9IVM - chains B and N of the 6 polymer chains in the assembly; structure by electron microscopy, 3.22 A resolution.

[Chain B]
Molecule: Guanine nucleotide-binding protein G(I)/G(S)/G(T) subunit beta-1
Source organism: Homo sapiens
UniProtKB: P62873 (GBB1_HUMAN); residues 2-340 here = UniProt positions 2-340
Sequence (345 residues; each row starts with the number of its first residue; numbers below 1 keep their minus sign (Met-4 is residue -4)):
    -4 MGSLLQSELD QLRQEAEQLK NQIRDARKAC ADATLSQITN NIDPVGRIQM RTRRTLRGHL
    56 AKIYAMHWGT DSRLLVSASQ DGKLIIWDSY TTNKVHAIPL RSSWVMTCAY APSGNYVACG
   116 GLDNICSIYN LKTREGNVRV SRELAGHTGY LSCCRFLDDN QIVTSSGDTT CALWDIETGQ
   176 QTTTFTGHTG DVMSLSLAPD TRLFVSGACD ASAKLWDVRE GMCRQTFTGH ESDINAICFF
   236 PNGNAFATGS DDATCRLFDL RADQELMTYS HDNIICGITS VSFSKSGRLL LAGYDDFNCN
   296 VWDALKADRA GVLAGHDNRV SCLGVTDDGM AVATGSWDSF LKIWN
Unresolved in the structure: -4 to 2
Sequence notes: initiating methionine (-4); expression tag (-3 to 1)
Curated features (UniProtKB/Swiss-Prot):
  - modified residue: Ser2 (N-acetylserine), His266 (Phosphohistidine)
  - natural variant: Leu30 (L30F: In MRD42; uncertain significance), Arg52 (R52G: In MRD42), Gly64 (G64V: In MRD42), Asp76 (D76E: In MRD42; D76G: In MRD42), Gly77 (G77S: In MRD42), Lys78 (K78R: In MRD42), Ile80 (I80N: In MRD42; I80T: In MRD42), His91 (H91R: In MRD42; uncertain significance), Ala92 (A92T: In MRD42), Pro94 (P94S: In MRD42), Leu95 (L95P: In MRD42), Arg96 (R96L: In MRD42), 5 further natural variant entries in UniProt

[Chain N]
Molecule: Nanobody-35
Source organism: Homo sapiens
Notes: antibody fragment or engineered binder
Sequence (140 residues; numbered -1 to 138; the number before each row is that of its first residue; numbers below 1 keep their minus sign (Met-1 is residue -1)):
    -1 MAQVQLQESG GGLVQPGGSL RLSCAASGFT FSNYKMNWVR QAPGKGLEWV SDISQSGASI
    59 SYTGSVKGRF TISRDNAKNT LYLQMNSLKP EDTAVYYCAR CPAPFTRDCF DVTSTTYAYR
   119 GQGTQVTVSS HHHHHHEPEA
Unresolved in the structure: -1 to 0, 127-138
Disulfides: Cys22-Cys96, Cys99-Cys107

[Interface between chain B and chain N]
Residue-residue contacts - 18 pairs, chain B then chain N:
  Arg8(B) - Gln120(N)  hydrogen bond
  Glu12(B) - Gln3(N)
  Lys15(B) - Gln1(N)
  Lys15(B) - Gln3(N)  hydrogen bond
  Arg19(B) - Gln1(N)
  Thr184(B) - Thr114(N)
  Cys204(B) - Tyr117(N)  hydrogen bond (backbone-side chain)
  Ala206(B) - Tyr117(N)
  Thr223(B) - Gln1(N)
  Glu226(B) - Val2(N)
  Glu226(B) - Phe27(N)
  Glu226(B) - Thr28(N)  hydrogen bond (side chain-backbone)
  Glu226(B) - Tyr32(N)
  Glu226(B) - Arg98(N)  hydrogen bond (backbone-side chain)
  Ser227(B) - Pro100(N)  hydrogen bond (side chain-backbone)
  Ser227(B) - Tyr117(N)
  Asp228(B) - Tyr117(N)  hydrogen bond
  Ile270(B) - Phe103(N)  hydrophobic
Also at the interface, not in a pair above, chain B (17 interface residues in all): Asp205, Gly224, His225, Asp246, Asp247
Also at the interface, not in a pair above, chain N (17 interface residues in all): Gln5, Gly26, Ala101, Pro102, Ala116

[In short]
The chain B/chain N interface involves 17 residues from each chain, with 7 hydrogen bonds. Among the polar
pairs are Arg8(B)-Gln120(N), Lys15(B)-Gln3(N) and Cys204(B)-Tyr117(N).
Here chain B is Guanine nucleotide-binding protein G(I)/G(S)/G(T) subunit beta-1 and chain N is Nanobody-35,
both from Homo sapiens. Entry 9IVM (Cryo-EM structure of the GLP-1(9-36)-bound human GLP-1R-Gs complex in the
presence of LSN3318839) was determined by electron microscopy (same publication as 9IVG).
